7BXT - chains A and I of the 14 polymer chains in the assembly; structure by electron microscopy, 4.20 A resolution (low resolution: residue-level contacts below are approximate; hydrogen-bond / salt-bridge calls are withheld).

== Chain A ==
Protein: Histone H3, Histone H3-like centromeric protein A
Organism: Gallus gallus
UniProt: Q6XXM1 (CENPA_CHICK); residues 64-141 here correspond to UniProt positions 54-131 (UniProt number = residue number - 10)
Amino-acid sequence (144 residues; row label = number of the first residue in the row; numbers below 1 keep their minus sign (Gly-2 is residue -2)):
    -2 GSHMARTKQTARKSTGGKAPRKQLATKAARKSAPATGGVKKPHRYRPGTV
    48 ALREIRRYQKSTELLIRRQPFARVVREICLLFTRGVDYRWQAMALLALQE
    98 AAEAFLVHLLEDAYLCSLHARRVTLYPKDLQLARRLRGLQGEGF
Disordered / not traced: -2 to 37, 141

== Chain I ==
Molecule: 145-nt DNA strand
Sequence (145 nucleotides; numbered 1 to 145; the number before each row is that of its first residue):
     1 ATCAGAATCCCGGTGCCGAGGCCGCTCAATTGGTCGTAGACAGCTCTAGC
    51 ACCGCTTAAACGCACGTACGCGCTGTCCCCCGCGTTTTAACCGCCAAGGG
   101 GATTACTCCCTAGTCTCCAGGCACGAGTCAGATATATACATCGAT

== Interface between chain A and chain I ==
Contacting residue pairs - 20 pairs, chain A then chain I:
  Lys38(A) - DT145(I)
  Arg41(A) - DA144(I)
  Tyr42(A) - DC142(I)
  Tyr42(A) - DG143(I)
  Arg43(A) - DA68(I)
  Arg43(A) - DG143(I)
  Pro44(A) - DA68(I)
  Thr46(A) - DG143(I)
  Arg73(A) - DC50(I)
  Arg86(A) - DC50(I)
  Trp87(A) - DG49(I)
  Trp87(A) - DC50(I)
  Gln88(A) - DG49(I)
  Ala89(A) - DG49(I)
  Arg119(A) - DG70(I)
  Arg119(A) - DC71(I)
  Val120(A) - DC69(I)
  Val120(A) - DG70(I)
  Thr121(A) - DG70(I)
  Tyr123(A) - DG70(I)
Other interface residues (no listed pair), chain A (17 interface residues in all): His40, Arg64
Other interface residues (no listed pair), chain I (11 interface residues in all): DA60

== In short ==
17 residues of chain A and 11 residues of chain I are in contact.
Here chain A is Histone H3, Histone H3-like centromeric protein A (Gallus gallus) and chain I is a 145-nt DNA
strand. Entry 7BXT (The cryo-EM structure of CENP-A nucleosome in complex with CENP-C peptide and CENP-N
N-terminal domain) was determined by electron microscopy (same publication as 7BY0).
